PDB entry 1RC5 | X-ray diffraction, 2.30 A resolution | chains A and B

Chain A:
Name: Ribonuclease III
Source organism: Aquifex aeolicus
Notes: EC 3.1.26.3; fragment: n-terminal endonuclease domain (residues 1-147)
UniProtKB: O67082 (RNC_AQUAE); residue numbers follow UniProt; this construct covers 1-147
Chain sequence (154 residues; numbered 0 to 153; the number before each row is that of its first residue; numbering starts at 0):
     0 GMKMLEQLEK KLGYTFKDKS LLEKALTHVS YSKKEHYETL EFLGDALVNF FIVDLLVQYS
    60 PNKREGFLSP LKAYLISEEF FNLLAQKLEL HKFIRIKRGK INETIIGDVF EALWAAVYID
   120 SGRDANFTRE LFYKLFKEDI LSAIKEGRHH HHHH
Disordered / not traced: 148-153
Bound ions: Mg2+: Glu40, Asp107, Glu110
Curated features (UniProtKB/Swiss-Prot):
  - active site: Asp44, Glu110
  - binding site (Mg(2+)): Glu40, Asp107, Glu110
Reported in the primary citation:
  - catalytic residues: Glu37, Glu40, Asp44, Glu64, Asp107, Glu110

Chain B:
Name: Ribonuclease III
Source organism: Aquifex aeolicus
Notes: EC 3.1.26.3; fragment: n-terminal endonuclease domain (residues 1-147)
UniProtKB: O67082 (RNC_AQUAE); residues 201-347 here correspond to UniProt positions 1-147 (UniProt number = residue number - 200)
Chain sequence (154 residues; each row starts with the number of its first residue):
   200 GMKMLEQLEK KLGYTFKDKS LLEKALTHVS YSKKEHYETL EFLGDALVNF FIVDLLVQYS
   260 PNKREGFLSP LKAYLISEEF FNLLAQKLEL HKFIRIKRGK INETIIGDVF EALWAAVYID
   320 SGRDANFTRE LFYKLFKEDI LSAIKEGRHH HHHH
Disordered / not traced: 349-353
Bound ions: Mg2+: Glu240, Asp307, Glu310
Curated features (UniProtKB/Swiss-Prot):
  - active site: Asp244, Glu310
  - binding site (Mg(2+)): Glu240, Asp307, Glu310

How chain A and chain B interact:
Pairs across the interface - 47 pairs, chain A then chain B:
  Glu37(A) with Arg263(B); Glu264(B), hydrogen bond (side chain-backbone)
  Thr38(A) with Val256(B); Lys262(B), hydrogen bond (side chain-backbone)
  Phe41(A) with Leu255(B), hydrophobic; Glu264(B); Leu267(B), hydrophobic; Ser268(B)
  Leu42(A) with Val252(B), hydrophobic; Asp253(B)
  Ala45(A) with Asn248(B); Phe249(B), hydrophobic; Val252(B), hydrophobic
  Leu46(A) with Phe249(B), hydrophobic
  Asn48(A) with Ala245(B)
  Phe49(A) with Leu246(B), hydrophobic; Tyr317(B)
  Val52(A) with Phe241(B), hydrophobic; Leu242(B), hydrophobic
  Asp53(A) with Leu242(B); Tyr317(B), hydrogen bond; Arg322(B), salt bridge
  Leu55(A) with Phe241(B), hydrophobic
  Val56(A) with Leu242(B), hydrophobic
  Gln57(A) with Arg322(B)
  Lys62(A) with Thr238(B), hydrogen bond (backbone-side chain)
  Arg63(A) with Glu237(B)
  Glu64(A) with Glu237(B), hydrogen bond (backbone-side chain); Phe241(B)
  Leu67(A) with Phe241(B), hydrophobic
  Ser68(A) with Phe241(B)
  Tyr117(A) with Phe249(B); Asp253(B), hydrogen bond; Arg328(B), hydrogen bond
  Arg122(A) with Asp253(B), salt bridge; Gln257(B), hydrogen bond; Asn325(B); Arg328(B), hydrogen bond (backbone-side chain)
  Asp123(A) with Asn325(B), hydrogen bond
  Ala124(A) with Ala324(B), hydrophobic; Asn325(B), hydrogen bond (backbone-side chain)
  Asn125(A) with Arg322(B); Asp323(B), hydrogen bond; Ala324(B), hydrogen bond (side chain-backbone); Asn325(B)
  Arg128(A) with Tyr317(B), hydrogen bond; Arg322(B), hydrogen bond (side chain-backbone)
Other interface residues (no listed pair), chain A (25 interface residues in all): Lys71
Other interface residues (no listed pair), chain B (25 interface residues in all): Lys271

Summary:
Chain A and chain B each contribute 25 residues to their interface; the contacts include 15 hydrogen bonds and
2 salt bridges. Polar pairs include Asp53(A)-Arg322(B), Arg122(A)-Asp253(B) and Glu37(A)-Glu264(B). The paper
reports catalytic residues Glu37(A), Glu40(A) and Asp44(A) among others.
Both chains are Ribonuclease III (Aquifex aeolicus). Entry 1RC5 (Crystal structure of mg(ii)-complex of rnase
III endonuclease domain from aquifex aeolicus at 2.30 angstrom resolution) was determined by X-ray
diffraction, deposited together with 1RC7.
